5W1S - chains D and M of the 7 polymer chains in the assembly; structure by X-ray diffraction, 3.81 A resolution.

[Chain D]
Molecule: DNA-directed RNA polymerase subunit beta'
From: Escherichia coli (strain K12)
Notes: EC 2.7.7.6
UniProtKB: P0A8T7 (RPOC_ECOLI); residue numbers follow UniProt; this construct covers 1-1407
Chain sequence (1407 residues; row label = number of the first residue in the row):
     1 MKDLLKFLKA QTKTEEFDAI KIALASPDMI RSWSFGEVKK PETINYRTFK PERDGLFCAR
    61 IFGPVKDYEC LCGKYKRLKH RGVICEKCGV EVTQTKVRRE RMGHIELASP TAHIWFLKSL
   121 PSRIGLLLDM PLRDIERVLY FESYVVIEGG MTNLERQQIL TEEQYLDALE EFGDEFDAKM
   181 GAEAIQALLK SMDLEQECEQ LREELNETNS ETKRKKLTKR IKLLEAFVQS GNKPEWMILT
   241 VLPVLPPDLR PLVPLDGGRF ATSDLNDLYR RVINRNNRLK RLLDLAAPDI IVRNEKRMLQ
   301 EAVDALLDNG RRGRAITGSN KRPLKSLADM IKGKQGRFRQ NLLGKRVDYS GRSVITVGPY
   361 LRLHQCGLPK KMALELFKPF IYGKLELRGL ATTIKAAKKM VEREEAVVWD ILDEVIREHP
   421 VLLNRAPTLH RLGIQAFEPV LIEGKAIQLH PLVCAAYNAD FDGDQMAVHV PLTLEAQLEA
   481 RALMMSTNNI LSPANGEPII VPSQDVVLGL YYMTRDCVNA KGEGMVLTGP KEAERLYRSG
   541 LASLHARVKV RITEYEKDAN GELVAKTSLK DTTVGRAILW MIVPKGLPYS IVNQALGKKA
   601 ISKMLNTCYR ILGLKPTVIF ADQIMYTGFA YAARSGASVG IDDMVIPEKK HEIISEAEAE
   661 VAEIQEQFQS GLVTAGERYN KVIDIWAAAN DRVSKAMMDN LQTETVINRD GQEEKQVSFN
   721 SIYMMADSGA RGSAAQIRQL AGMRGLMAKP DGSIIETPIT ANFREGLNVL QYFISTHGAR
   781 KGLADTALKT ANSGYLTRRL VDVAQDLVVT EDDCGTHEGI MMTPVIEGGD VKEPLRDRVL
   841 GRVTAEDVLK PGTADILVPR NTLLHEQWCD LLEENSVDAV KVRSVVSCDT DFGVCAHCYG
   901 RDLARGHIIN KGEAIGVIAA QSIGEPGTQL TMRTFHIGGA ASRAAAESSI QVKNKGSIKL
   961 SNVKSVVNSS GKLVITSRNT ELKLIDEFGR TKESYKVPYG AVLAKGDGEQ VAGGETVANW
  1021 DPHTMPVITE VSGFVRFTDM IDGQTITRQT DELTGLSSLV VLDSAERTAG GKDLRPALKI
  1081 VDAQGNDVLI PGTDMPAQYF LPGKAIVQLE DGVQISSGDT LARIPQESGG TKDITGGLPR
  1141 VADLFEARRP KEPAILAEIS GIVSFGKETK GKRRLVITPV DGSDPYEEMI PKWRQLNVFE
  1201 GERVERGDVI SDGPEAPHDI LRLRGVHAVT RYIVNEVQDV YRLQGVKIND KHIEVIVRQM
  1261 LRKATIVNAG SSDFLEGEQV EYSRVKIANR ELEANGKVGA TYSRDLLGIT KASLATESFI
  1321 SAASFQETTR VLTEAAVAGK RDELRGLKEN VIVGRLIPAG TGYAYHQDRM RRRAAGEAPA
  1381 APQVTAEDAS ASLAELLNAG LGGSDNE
Unresolved in the structure: 1-7, 937-1132, 1377-1407
Bound ions: Zn2+ site 1: Cys70, Cys72, Cys85, Cys88; Mg2+: Asp460, Asp462, Asp464 (shared with Glu4(M) of chain M); Zn2+ site 2: Cys814, Cys888, Cys895, Cys898
UniProt features mapped onto this chain:
  - binding site (Zn(2+)): Cys70, Cys72, Cys85, Cys88, Cys814, Cys888, Cys895, Cys898
  - binding site (Mg(2+)): Asp460, Asp462, Asp464
  - modified residue: Lys983 (N6-acetyllysine)

[Chain M]
Molecule: Protein TraR
From: Escherichia coli (strain K12)
UniProtKB: P41065 (TRAR_ECOLI); residue numbers follow UniProt; this construct covers 1-73
Chain sequence (79 residues; row label = number of the first residue in the row):
     1 MSDEADEAYS VTEQLTMTGI NRIRQKINAH GIPVYLCEAC GNPIPEARRK IFPGVTLCVE
    61 CQAYQERQRK HYAHHHHHH
Unresolved in the structure: 1-3, 74-79
Construct notes: expression tag (74-79)
Bound ions: Mg2+: Glu4 (shared with Asp460(D), Asp462(D), Asp464(D) of chain D); Zn2+: Cys37, Cys40, Cys58, Cys61
UniProt features mapped onto this chain:
  - zinc finger: Cys37 to Cys61 (dksA C4-type)

[How chain D and chain M interact]
Pairs across the interface - 48 pairs, chain D then chain M:
  Arg425(D) - Glu4(M)  salt bridge
  Asp460(D) - Glu4(M)  hydrogen bond (side chain-backbone)
  Asp462(D) - Glu4(M)
  Asp464(D) - Glu4(M)
  Ile664(D) - Ile51(M)  hydrophobic
  Gln667(D) - Ile51(M)
  Gly671(D) - Val59(M)
  Leu672(D) - Ala47(M)  hydrophobic
  Leu672(D) - Arg48(M)
  Leu672(D) - Val59(M)
  Val673(D) - Ile51(M)  hydrophobic
  Val673(D) - Phe52(M)  hydrophobic
  Val673(D) - Val59(M)  hydrophobic
  Thr674(D) - Val59(M)
  Thr674(D) - Gln62(M)  hydrogen bond (side chain-backbone)
  Thr674(D) - Ala63(M)
  Thr674(D) - Glu66(M)
  Gly676(D) - Glu66(M)  hydrogen bond (backbone-side chain)
  Glu677(D) - Phe52(M)
  Glu677(D) - Gln62(M)  hydrogen bond
  Glu677(D) - Glu66(M)  hydrogen bond (backbone-side chain)
  Asn680(D) - Ile23(M)  hydrogen bond (side chain-backbone)
  Asn680(D) - Ile27(M)
  Lys681(D) - Ile27(M)
  Lys681(D) - Ile51(M)
  Lys681(D) - Phe52(M)
  Ile683(D) - Ile23(M)  hydrophobic
  Asp684(D) - Arg24(M)
  Asp684(D) - Ile27(M)
  Ala687(D) - Arg24(M)
  Asp691(D) - Arg24(M)  salt bridge
  Arg731(D) - Asp6(M)  salt bridge
  Ala735(D) - Glu13(M)
  Gln736(D) - Tyr9(M)
  Gln739(D) - Tyr9(M)  hydrogen bond
  Ile754(D) - Ile20(M)  hydrophobic
  Ile754(D) - Ile23(M)  hydrophobic
  Gly778(D) - Thr12(M)
  Gly782(D) - Ala8(M)
  Gly782(D) - Thr12(M)
  Leu783(D) - Ala8(M)  hydrophobic
  Asp785(D) - Leu15(M)
  Thr786(D) - Ala8(M)
  Thr786(D) - Val11(M)
  Lys789(D) - Val11(M)
  Phe935(D) - Arg22(M)
  His936(D) - Arg22(M)
  Gln1244(D) - Gln14(M)
Interface residues without a listed pair, chain D (39 interface residues in all): Asn458, Ala675, Tyr679, Leu746, Ala748, Thr931, Arg933
Interface residues without a listed pair, chain M (26 interface residues in all): Glu7, Thr16, Lys26, Val55
From the paper, about this interface:
  - specific contacts: Asp6(M)-Arg731(D) (salt bridge)
  - interface residues, chain M: Ala8(M), Ile23(M), Ile27(M)

[Summary]
The interface between chain D and chain M involves 39 residues on one side and 26 on the other, with 7
hydrogen bonds and 3 salt bridges. Polar pairs include Arg425(D)-Glu4(M), Asp691(D)-Arg24(M) and
Arg731(D)-Asp6(M). The paper describes a salt bridge between Asp6(M) and Arg731(D). From the paper: interface
residues Ala8(M), Ile23(M) and Ile27(M).
Chain D is DNA-directed RNA polymerase subunit beta' and chain M is Protein TraR, both from Escherichia coli
(strain K12); the structure, X-ray crystal structure of Escherichia coli RNA polymerase and TraR complex, was
determined by X-ray diffraction together with 5VSW and 5W1T from the same study.
